Entry 8W6I (electron microscopy, 3.70 A resolution); this record covers chains C and A of the 4 polymer chains in the assembly.

# Chain C (and A)
Protein: Cell division protein FtsX
Source organism: Escherichia coli K-12
Notes: chain A of this document is another copy of the same molecule, construct and numbering; everything in this record applies to it too
Reference sequence: P0AC30 (FTSX_ECOLI); numbering as in UniProt (aligned over 1-352)
Chain sequence (352 residues; row label = number of the first residue in the row):
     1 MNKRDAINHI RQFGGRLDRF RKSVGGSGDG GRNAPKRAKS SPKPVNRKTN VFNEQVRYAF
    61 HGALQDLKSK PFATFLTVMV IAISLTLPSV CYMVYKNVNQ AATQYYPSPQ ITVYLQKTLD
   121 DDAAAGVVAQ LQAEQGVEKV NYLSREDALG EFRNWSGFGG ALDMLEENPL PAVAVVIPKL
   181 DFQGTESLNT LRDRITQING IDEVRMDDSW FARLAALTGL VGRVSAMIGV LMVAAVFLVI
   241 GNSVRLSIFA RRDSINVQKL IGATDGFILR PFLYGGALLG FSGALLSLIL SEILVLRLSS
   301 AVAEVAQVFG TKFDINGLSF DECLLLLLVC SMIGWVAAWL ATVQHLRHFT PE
Not modelled in the structure: 1-52, 161-167, 352 (chain A: 1-52, 162-167, 352)

# Interface between chain C and chain A
Pairs across the interface (47):
  Phe-72(C) / Gln-344(A)
  Ala-73(C) / Arg-245(A)
  Val-80(C) / Leu-238(A)
  Val-80(C) / Val-239(A)
  Val-80(C) / Asn-242(A)
  Ile-83(C) / Ala-235(A)  hydrophobic
  Ile-83(C) / Leu-238(A)  hydrophobic
  Leu-87(C) / Leu-87(A)  hydrophobic
  Leu-87(C) / Leu-231(A)  hydrophobic
  Leu-87(C) / Met-232(A)  hydrophobic
  Tyr-114(C) / Gly-159(A)
  Tyr-114(C) / Gly-160(A)  hydrogen bond (side chain-backbone)
  Phe-152(C) / Gly-160(A)
  Phe-152(C) / Ala-161(A)
  Gly-159(C) / Leu-170(A)
  Gly-160(C) / Leu-170(A)
  Leu-170(C) / Ala-161(A)
  Arg-213(C) / Val-308(A)
  Arg-213(C) / Phe-309(A)
  Ala-216(C) / Val-305(A)
  Leu-217(C) / Phe-309(A)  hydrophobic
  Leu-220(C) / Ala-301(A)
  Leu-220(C) / Val-305(A)  hydrophobic
  Arg-223(C) / Leu-298(A)
  Met-227(C) / Leu-294(A)  hydrophobic
  Met-227(C) / Leu-298(A)  hydrophobic
  Ile-228(C) / Leu-87(A)  hydrophobic
  Ile-228(C) / Val-90(A)  hydrophobic
  Leu-231(C) / Ile-83(A)  hydrophobic
  Leu-231(C) / Thr-86(A)
  Leu-231(C) / Leu-87(A)  hydrophobic
  Met-232(C) / Leu-87(A)  hydrophobic
  Leu-238(C) / Met-79(A)  hydrophobic
  Leu-238(C) / Val-80(A)  hydrophobic
  Val-239(C) / Val-80(A)  hydrophobic
  Asn-242(C) / Leu-76(A)
  Asn-242(C) / Val-80(A)
  Arg-245(C) / Ala-73(A)
  Leu-246(C) / Leu-246(A)  hydrophobic
  Phe-249(C) / Ala-250(A)  hydrophobic
  Ala-250(C) / Phe-249(A)  hydrophobic
  Ala-250(C) / Arg-252(A)
  Leu-294(C) / Met-227(A)  hydrophobic
  Leu-298(C) / Val-224(A)  hydrophobic
  Leu-298(C) / Met-227(A)  hydrophobic
  Val-302(C) / Leu-220(A)  hydrophobic
  Val-305(C) / Leu-220(A)  hydrophobic
Other interface residues (no listed pair), chain C (43 interface residues in all): Lys-70, Leu-76, Thr-77, Met-79, Val-90, Arg-205, Ala-212, Val-224, Ala-234, Ala-235, Ala-301, Val-308, Phe-309
Other interface residues (no listed pair), chain A (41 interface residues in all): Thr-77, Arg-213, Ala-216, Leu-217, Ile-228, Ala-234, Ser-247, Val-302

# Summary
43 residues of chain C face 41 of chain A across their interface; the contacts include 1 hydrogen bond. The
hydrogen-bonded pair is Tyr-114(C)/Gly-160(A).
Both chains are Cell division protein FtsX (Escherichia coli K-12). Entry 8W6I (Cryo-EM structure of
Escherichia coli Str K12 FtsEX complex with ATP-gamma-S in peptidisc) was determined by electron microscopy.
